7Q7P - chains CCC and LLL of the 4 polymer chains in the assembly; structure by X-ray diffraction, 2.40 A resolution.

[Chain CCC]
Name: Photosynthetic reaction center cytochrome c subunit
Source organism: Blastochloris viridis
UniProt: P07173 (CYCR_BLAVI); residues -19 to 336 here correspond to UniProt positions 1-356 (UniProt number = residue number + 20)
Chain sequence (356 residues; row label = number of the first residue in the row; numbers below 1 keep their minus sign (Met-19 is residue -19)):
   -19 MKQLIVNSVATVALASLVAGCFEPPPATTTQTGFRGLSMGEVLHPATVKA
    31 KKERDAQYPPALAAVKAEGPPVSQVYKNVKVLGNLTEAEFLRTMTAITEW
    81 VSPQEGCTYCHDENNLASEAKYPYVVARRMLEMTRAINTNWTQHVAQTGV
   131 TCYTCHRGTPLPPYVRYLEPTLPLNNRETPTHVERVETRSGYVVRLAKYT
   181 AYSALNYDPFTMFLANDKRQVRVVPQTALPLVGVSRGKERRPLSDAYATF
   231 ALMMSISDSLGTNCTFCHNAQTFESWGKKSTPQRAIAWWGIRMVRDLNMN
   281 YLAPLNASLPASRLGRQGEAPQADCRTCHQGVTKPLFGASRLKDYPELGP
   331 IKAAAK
Disordered / not traced: -19 to 0, 333-336
Covalent attachments: heme c (HEC) linked to Cys87, Cys90, Cys132, Cys135, Cys244, Cys247, Cys305, Cys308
Metal / ion sites: heme c Fe (4 sites), coordinated by Met74, His91, Met110, His124, His136, Met233, His248, His309
Residues lining bound ligands:
  - heme c (HEC), molecule 1: Tyr56, Lys57, Asn58, Val59, Lys60, Val61, Leu62, Phe70, Leu71, Met74, Thr75, Ile77, Thr78, Val81, Ser82, Gly86, His91, Leu96, Ala97, Pro103, Tyr104, Ala107, Arg108, Leu111
  - heme c (HEC), molecule 2: Ile77, Val81, Tyr89, Tyr102, Pro103, Val106, Ala107, Met110, Leu111, Met113, Thr114, Ile117, Val130, Thr131, His136, Pro140, Leu141, Pro142, Val145, Leu277, Leu282, Leu289, Arg293, Pro301, Thr307
  - heme c (HEC), molecule 3: Ile117, His124, Val125, Ala126, Thr128, Gly129, Val130, Thr134, Leu194, Ile236, Leu240, Phe246, Gln263, Ile266, Ala267, Gly270, Ile271, Met273, Val274, Leu277, Asp304, His309, Thr313, Lys314, Pro315
  - heme c (HEC), molecule 4: Gln200, Val201, Arg202, Val203, Val204, Gln206, Thr229, Phe230, Met233, Met234, Ile236, Ser237, Leu240, Thr242, Asn243, Phe246, His248, Phe253, Glu254, Trp256, Arg264, Ala267, Trp268, Ile271, Arg272
UniProt features mapped onto this chain:
  - binding site (heme): Met74, Cys87, Cys90, His91, Met110, His124, Cys132, Cys135, His136, Met233, Cys244, Cys247, His248, Cys305, Cys308, His309
  - site: Cys1 (Not N-palmitoylated)
  - lipidation: Cys1 (S-diacylglycerol cysteine)

[Chain LLL]
Name: Reaction center protein L chain
Source organism: Blastochloris viridis
UniProt: P06009 (RCEL_BLAVI); residues 1-273 here correspond to UniProt positions 2-274 (UniProt number = residue number + 1)
Chain sequence (273 residues; row label = number of the first residue in the row):
     1 ALLSFERKYRVRGGTLIGGDLFDFWVGPYFVGFFGVSAIFFIFLGVSLIG
    51 YAASQGPTWDPFAISINPPDLKYGLGAAPLLEGGFWQAITVCALGAFISW
   101 MLREVEISRKLGIGWHVPLAFCVPIFMFCVLQVFRPLLLGSWGHAFPYGI
   151 LSHLDWVNNFGYQYLNWHYNPGHMSSVSFLFVNAMALGLHGGLILSVANP
   201 GDGDKVKTAEHENQYFRDVVGYSIGALSIHRLGLFLASNIFLTGAFGTIA
   251 SGPFWTRGWPEWWGWWLDIPFWS
Metal / ion sites: Fe2+: His190, His230 (shared with 3 residues of chain MMM)
Residues lining bound ligands:
  - bacteriochlorophyll b (BCB), molecule 1: Val46, Ile49, Phe128, Leu131, Phe146, Ile150, Leu151, His153, Leu154, Trp156, Val157
  - bacteriochlorophyll b (BCB), molecule 2: Phe97, Phe121, Pro124, Ile125, Met127, Phe128, Leu131, Val157, Asn158, Phe160, Gly161, Tyr162, Trp167, His168, Gly172, His173, Ser176, Val177, Leu180, Phe181, Ile240, Phe241, Gly244, Ala245, Gly247, Thr248
  - bacteriochlorophyll b (BCB), molecule 3: Val157, Tyr162, His168, Phe181
  - bacteriochlorophyll b (BCB), molecule 4: His168, His173, Met174, Val177, Ser178, Phe181, Val182, Met185, Val220
  - bacteriopheophytin b (BPB), molecule 1: Phe41, Ile42, Gly45, Ile49, Cys92, Ala93, Ala96, Phe97, Trp100, Glu104, Val117, Ala120, Phe121, Val123, Pro124, Phe128, Phe146, Tyr148, Gly149, Ile150, His153, Ala237, Ser238, Phe241
  - bacteriopheophytin b (BPB), molecule 2: Phe181, Ala184, Met185, Leu189, Val219, Val220
  - diacyl glycerol (DGA): Leu138, Pro171, Met174, Ser175, Ser178, Phe246, Ile249, Ala250, Phe254, Trp262, Trp263, Trp265
  - heptane-1,2,3-triol (HTO), molecule 1: Leu75, Gly76, Trp86, Gln87, Thr90, Val91, Leu94, Val133, Trp142
  - heptane-1,2,3-triol (HTO), molecule 2: Ala77, Ala78, Leu80, Gly84, Gln87, Ala88, Val91
  - heptane-1,2,3-triol (HTO), molecule 3: Gly114, Trp115, His116, Leu119
  - heptane-1,2,3-triol (HTO), molecule 4: Leu119, Ala120, Cys122, Val123, Leu234, Ser238
  - heptane-1,2,3-triol (HTO), molecule 5: Ser175, Ser178, Phe179, Asn239, Thr243
  - menaquinone-7 (MQ7): Val26, Tyr29, Phe30, Val31, Gly35, Ile39, Ile42, Trp100, Arg103
  - ubiquinone-1 (UQ1), molecule 1: Leu189, His190, Leu193, Ile194, Glu212, Asn213, Phe216, Val220, Tyr222, Ser223, Ile224, Gly225, Ala226, Ile229
  - ubiquinone-1 (UQ1), molecule 2: Trp263, Trp265, Trp266
UniProt features mapped onto this chain:
  - binding site ((7R,8Z)-bacteriochlorophyll b): His153, His173
  - binding site (Fe cation): His190, His230
  - binding site (a ubiquinone): Phe216
From the paper describing this entry:
  - binding site for ubiquinone-1: His190, Ile224, Gly225, Trp263

[Chain CCC / chain LLL interface]
Pairs across the interface (69):
  Cys1(CCC) with Trp255(LLL); Trp262(LLL), hydrogen bond (backbone-side chain)
  Phe2(CCC) with Phe254(LLL)
  Glu3(CCC) with Pro253(LLL); Phe254(LLL), hydrogen bond (backbone-backbone); Trp255(LLL); Thr256(LLL), hydrogen bond; Arg257(LLL), salt bridge
  Pro4(CCC) with Pro253(LLL)
  Pro5(CCC) with Pro253(LLL); Phe254(LLL)
  Ala7(CCC) with Gly252(LLL)
  Thr9(CCC) with Leu71(LLL); His144(LLL), hydrogen bond
  Thr10(CCC) with Leu71(LLL)
  Gln11(CCC) with Asp70(LLL), hydrogen bond; Leu71(LLL), hydrogen bond (side chain-backbone)
  Phe14(CCC) with Asn67(LLL)
  Arg15(CCC) with Asn67(LLL), hydrogen bond (backbone-side chain); Pro68(LLL), hydrogen bond (side chain-backbone); Pro69(LLL); Asp70(LLL); Leu81(LLL), hydrogen bond (side chain-backbone); Glu82(LLL); Gly83(LLL)
  Gly16(CCC) with Pro68(LLL); Pro147(LLL); Trp156(LLL)
  Leu17(CCC) with Trp156(LLL); Asn159(LLL), hydrogen bond (backbone-side chain)
  Ser18(CCC) with Trp156(LLL); Asn159(LLL); Phe160(LLL); Gln163(LLL), hydrogen bond
  Met19(CCC) with Asn159(LLL)
  Gly20(CCC) with Gln163(LLL), hydrogen bond (backbone-side chain)
  Val22(CCC) with Gln163(LLL); Tyr164(LLL); Thr256(LLL)
  Leu23(CCC) with Thr256(LLL)
  His24(CCC) with Thr256(LLL)
  Thr161(CCC) with Ser273(LLL), hydrogen bond (side chain-backbone)
  Val163(CCC) with Ser273(LLL)
  Lys178(CCC) with Asp268(LLL), salt bridge
  Ala181(CCC) with Pro260(LLL); Glu261(LLL)
  Tyr182(CCC) with Pro260(LLL); Glu261(LLL); Gly264(LLL); Leu267(LLL), hydrophobic; Asp268(LLL), hydrogen bond
  Ser183(CCC) with Tyr169(LLL)
  Ala184(CCC) with Tyr169(LLL), hydrogen bond (backbone-side chain)
  Phe230(CCC) with Asn166(LLL)
  Met234(CCC) with Leu165(LLL), hydrophobic
  Thr242(CCC) with Leu165(LLL)
  Asn243(CCC) with Tyr162(LLL); Gln163(LLL); Leu165(LLL)
  Cys244(CCC) with Tyr162(LLL), hydrogen bond (side chain-backbone)
  Thr245(CCC) with Asn159(LLL); Gln163(LLL)
  Asn249(CCC) with Asn159(LLL), hydrogen bond
  Ala250(CCC) with Asn158(LLL), hydrogen bond (backbone-side chain); Asn159(LLL), hydrogen bond (backbone-side chain); Tyr162(LLL), hydrophobic
  Gln251(CCC) with Asp155(LLL), hydrogen bond; Asn158(LLL)
  Phe253(CCC) with Tyr162(LLL), hydrophobic
Also at the interface, not in a pair above, chain CCC (41 interface residues in all): Glu164, Val174, Ser237, Asp238, His248
Also at the interface, not in a pair above, chain LLL (39 interface residues in all): Leu139, Gly143, Ala145, Trp265, Trp272

[Summary]
41 residues of chain CCC and 39 residues of chain LLL are in contact; the contacts include 20 hydrogen bonds
and 2 salt bridges. Polar pairs include Glu3(CCC)-Arg257(LLL), Lys178(CCC)-Asp268(LLL) and
Cys1(CCC)-Trp262(LLL). From the paper: a binding site for ubiquinone-1 at His190(LLL), Ile224(LLL) and
Gly225(LLL) among others.
Chain CCC is Photosynthetic reaction center cytochrome c subunit and chain LLL is Reaction center protein L
chain, both from Blastochloris viridis; the structure, Lipidic cubic phase serial femtosecond crystallography
structure of a photosynthetic reaction centre, was determined by X-ray diffraction (same publication as 7Q7Q).
